Entry 3W93 (X-ray diffraction, 1.50 A resolution); this record covers chains A and B of the 3 polymer chains in the assembly.

[Chain A (and B)]
Protein: Coiled coil peptide
Notes: chain B of this document is another copy of the same molecule, construct and numbering; everything in this record applies to it too
Sequence (32 residues; numbered 1 to 32; the number before each row is that of its first residue):
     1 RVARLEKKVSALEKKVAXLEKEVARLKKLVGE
Modified residues: GOA (glycolic acid) at position 18
Covalent attachments: para acetamido benzoic acid (TYZ) linked to Arg1
Small-molecule neighbours: para acetamido benzoic acid (TYZ): Val2, Ala3, Arg4

[Interface between chain A and chain B]
Residue-residue contacts - 27 pairs, chain A then chain B:
  Arg1(A) with Ala3(B); Glu6(B), salt bridge
  Val2(A) with Val2(B), hydrophobic
  Leu5(A) with Val2(B), hydrophobic; Leu5(B), hydrophobic; Glu6(B); Val9(B), hydrophobic
  Lys8(A) with Val9(B); Glu13(B)
  Val9(A) with Val9(B), hydrophobic
  Leu12(A) with Leu12(B), hydrophobic; Glu13(B); Val16(B), hydrophobic
  Lys15(A) with Glu20(B)
  Val16(A) with Val16(B), hydrophobic
  Leu19(A) with Val16(B), hydrophobic; Val23(B), hydrophobic
  Glu22(A) with Val23(B); Lys27(B), salt bridge
  Val23(A) with Val23(B), hydrophobic
  Arg25(A) with Gly31(B), hydrogen bond (side chain-backbone); Glu32(B), salt bridge
  Leu26(A) with Leu26(B), hydrophobic; Lys27(B); Val30(B), hydrophobic
  Leu29(A) with Val30(B), hydrophobic; Glu32(B)
Also at the interface, not in a pair above, chain A (15 interface residues in all): Val30
Also at the interface, not in a pair above, chain B (16 interface residues in all): Leu19

[Overview]
15 residues of chain A and 16 residues of chain B are in contact, with 1 hydrogen bond and 3 salt bridges.
Polar pairs include Arg1(A)-Glu6(B), Glu22(A)-Lys27(B) and Arg25(A)-Glu32(B). Para acetamido benzoic acid is
covalently linked to Arg1(A).
Chain A and chain B are both Coiled coil peptide; the structure, Crystal Structure Analysis of the synthetic
GCN4 Ester coiled coil peptide, was determined by X-ray diffraction together with 3W8V and 3W92 from the same
study.
